Entry 5XD5 (X-ray diffraction, 1.75 A resolution); this record covers chains B and A.

Chain B (and A):
Name: Hydrolase, NUDIX family protein
Organism: Mycobacterium smegmatis (strain ATCC 700084 / mc(2)155)
Notes: chain A of this document is another copy of the same molecule, construct and numbering; everything in this record applies to it too
Reference sequence: A0QUZ2 (A0QUZ2_MYCS2); residue numbers follow UniProt; this construct covers 1-322
Chain sequence (342 residues; numbered -19 to 322; the number before each row is that of its first residue; numbers below 1 keep their minus sign (Met-19 is residue -19)):
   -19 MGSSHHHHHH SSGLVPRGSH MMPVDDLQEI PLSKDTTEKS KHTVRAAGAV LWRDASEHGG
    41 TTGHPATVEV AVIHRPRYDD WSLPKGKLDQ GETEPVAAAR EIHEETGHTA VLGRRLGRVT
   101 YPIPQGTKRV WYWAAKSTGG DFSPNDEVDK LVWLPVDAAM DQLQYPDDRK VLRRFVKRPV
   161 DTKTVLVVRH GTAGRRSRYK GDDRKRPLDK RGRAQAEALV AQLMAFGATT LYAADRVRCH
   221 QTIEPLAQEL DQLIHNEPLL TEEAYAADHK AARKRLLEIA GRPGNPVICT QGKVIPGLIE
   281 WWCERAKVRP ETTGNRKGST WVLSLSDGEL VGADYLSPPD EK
Disordered / not traced: -19 to 21, 36-46, 322 (chain A: -19 to 22, 36-46)
Differences from the reference sequence: initiating methionine (-19); expression tag (-18 to 0)
Metal / ion sites: Mg2+ site 1: Lys65, Glu85, Glu127 (together with ATP); Mg2+ site 2: Glu81, Glu85, Glu127; Mg2+ site 3 near Glu81 (its only coordinating residue here); Mg2+ site 4: Asp182 (shared with Glu81(A) of chain A)
Ligand contacts: ATP (adenosine-5'-triphosphate): Arg55, Arg57, Tyr58, Asp60, Lys65, Gly66, Lys67, Glu85, Tyr101, Ile103, Lys108, Glu127, Tyr145, Asp147, Asp148
Swiss-Prot annotation at these positions:
  - motif: Gly66 to Gly87 (Nudix box)
  - binding site (substrate): Arg55 to Tyr58, Asp60, Lys65 to Lys67, Tyr101, Lys108, Glu127, Tyr145
  - binding site (Mg(2+)): Lys65, Glu81, Glu85, Glu127

Chain B / chain A interface:
Residue-residue contacts (26):
  Thr89(B) with Lys287(A)
  Lys116(B) with Glu284(A), salt bridge
  Thr118(B) with Lys287(A), hydrogen bond (backbone-side chain)
  Lys163(B) with Glu280(A), salt bridge
  Ala208(B) with Arg289(A)
  Thr209(B) with Arg289(A); Pro290(A)
  Thr210(B) with Pro290(A), hydrogen bond (side chain-backbone); Glu291(A); Thr293(A)
  Tyr212(B) with Thr293(A)
  Leu230(B) with Arg289(A), hydrogen bond (backbone-side chain)
  Asp231(B) with Arg154(A), salt bridge
  Gln232(B) with Arg289(A), hydrogen bond; Glu291(A)
  Leu233(B) with Arg98(A); Trp111(A), hydrophobic; Glu291(A), hydrogen bond (backbone-side chain)
  His235(B) with Glu291(A)
  Arg262(B) with Thr293(A)
  Pro263(B) with Pro276(A), hydrophobic; Glu280(A); Thr293(A), hydrogen bond (backbone-side chain); Gly294(A); Trp301(A), hydrophobic
  Gly264(B) with Glu280(A)
Other interface residues (no listed pair), chain A (17 interface residues in all): Lys150, Ile279, Arg285, Thr292

Summary:
16 residues of chain B face 17 of chain A across their interface; the contacts include 6 hydrogen bonds and 3
salt bridges. Polar contacts include Lys116(B)-Glu284(A), Lys163(B)-Glu280(A) and Asp231(B)-Arg154(A). Ligands
of chain B: ATP.
Both chains are Hydrolase, NUDIX family protein (Mycobacterium smegmatis (strain ATCC 700084 / mc(2)155)).
Entry 5XD5 (Crystal structure of Mycobacterium smegmatis MutT1 in complex with ATP, magnesium fluoride and
phosphate) was determined by X-ray diffraction (same publication as 5XD1, 5XD2, 5XD3 and 5XD4).
